Entry 5N8P (X-ray diffraction, 2.70 A resolution); this record covers chains A and B of the 6 polymer chains in the assembly.

[Chain A (and B)]
Protein: S-layer protein
From: Caulobacter crescentus CB15
Notes: chain B of this document is another copy of the same molecule, construct and numbering; everything in this record applies to it too
UniProt: P35828 (SLAP_CAUCR); numbering as in UniProt (aligned over 1-1026)
Sequence (1026 residues; row label = number of the first residue in the row):
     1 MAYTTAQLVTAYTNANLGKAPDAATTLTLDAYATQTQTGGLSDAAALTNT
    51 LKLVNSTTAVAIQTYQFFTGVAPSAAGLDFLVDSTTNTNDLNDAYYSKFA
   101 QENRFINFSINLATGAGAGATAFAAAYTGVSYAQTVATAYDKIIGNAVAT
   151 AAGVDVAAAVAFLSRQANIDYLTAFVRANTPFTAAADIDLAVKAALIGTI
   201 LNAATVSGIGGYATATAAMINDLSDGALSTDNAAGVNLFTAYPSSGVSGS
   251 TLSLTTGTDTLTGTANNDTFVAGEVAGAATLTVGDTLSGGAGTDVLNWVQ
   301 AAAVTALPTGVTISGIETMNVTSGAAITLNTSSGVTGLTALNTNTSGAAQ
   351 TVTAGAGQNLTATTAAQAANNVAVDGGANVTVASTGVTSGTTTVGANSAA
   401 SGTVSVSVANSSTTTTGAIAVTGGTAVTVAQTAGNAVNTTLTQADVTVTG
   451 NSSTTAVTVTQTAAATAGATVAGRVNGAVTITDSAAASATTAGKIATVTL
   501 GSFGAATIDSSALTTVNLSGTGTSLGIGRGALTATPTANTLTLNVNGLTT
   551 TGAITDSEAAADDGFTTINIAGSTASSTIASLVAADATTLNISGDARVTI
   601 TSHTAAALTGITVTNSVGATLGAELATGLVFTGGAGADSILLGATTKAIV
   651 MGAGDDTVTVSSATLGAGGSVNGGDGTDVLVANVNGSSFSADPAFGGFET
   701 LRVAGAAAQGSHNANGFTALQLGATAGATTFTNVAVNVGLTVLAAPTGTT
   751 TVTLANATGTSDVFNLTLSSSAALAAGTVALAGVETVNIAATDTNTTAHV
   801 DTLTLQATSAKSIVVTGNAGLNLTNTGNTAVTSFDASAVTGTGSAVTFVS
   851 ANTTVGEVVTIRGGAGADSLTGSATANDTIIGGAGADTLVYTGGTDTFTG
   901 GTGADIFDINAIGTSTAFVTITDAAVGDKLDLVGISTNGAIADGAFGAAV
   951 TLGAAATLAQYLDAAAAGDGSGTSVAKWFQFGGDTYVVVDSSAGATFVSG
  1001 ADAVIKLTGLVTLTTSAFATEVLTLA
Disordered / not traced: 1-248
Metal / ion sites: Ca2+ site 1: Thr255, Gly257, Asp259, Thr280, Thr282, Asp285; Ca2+ site 2: Asn266, Asp268, Gly289, Asp294; Ca2+ site 3: Gly290, Ala291, Asp294, Gly315, Glu317; Ca2+ site 4: Arg529, Glu558; Ca2+ site 5: Leu532, Asp562; Ca2+ site 6: Ala559, Asp562, Asp586; Ca2+ site 7: Gly634, Gly636, Asp638, Met651, Ala653, Asp656; Ca2+ site 8: Gly652, Gly654, Asp656, Gly673, Asp675, Asp678; Ca2+ site 9: Gly674, Gly676, Asp678, Gly697, Glu699; Ca2+ site 10: Ser690, Asp692, Phe695; Ca2+ site 11: Ala757, Gly759, Asp762, Gly783, Glu785; Ca2+ site 12: Ser771, Asp793, Asn795, Thr797; 7 more Ca2+ sites not listed
From the paper describing this entry:
  - self-association interface (contacts with another copy of this molecule): Ala667 to Gly668, Ser688 to Pro693, Asn713 to Asn715, Asn756 to Thr758, Thr854 to Glu857

[How chain A and chain B interact]
Pairs across the interface - 19 pairs, chain A then chain B:
  Leu665(A) with Thr758(B)
  Ala667(A) with Thr758(B); Gly759(B)
  Ser688(A) with Asn733(B), hydrogen bond
  Ala691(A) with Asn733(B); Ala755(B)
  Asp692(A) with Ala755(B); Asn756(B)
  Pro693(A) with Asn756(B)
  Asn715(A) with Asn715(B)
  Asn733(A) with Ser688(B), hydrogen bond; Ala691(B)
  Ala755(A) with Ala691(B); Asp692(B)
  Asn756(A) with Asp692(B); Pro693(B)
  Thr758(A) with Leu665(B); Ala667(B)
  Gly759(A) with Ala667(B)
Also at the interface, not in a pair above, chain A (15 interface residues in all): Gly666, Ala694, Asn713
Also at the interface, not in a pair above, chain B (14 interface residues in all): Gly666, Ala694

[Summary]
Chain A and chain B form an interface of 15 and 14 residues respectively, with 2 hydrogen bonds. Its one
hydrogen-bonded contact is Ser688(A)-Asn733(B). Thr255(A), Gly257(A), Asp259(A), Thr280(A), Thr282(A) and
Asp285(A) form the Ca2+ site 1. The paper reports a self-association interface involving Ala667(A), Ser688(A)
and Asn713(A) among others.
Both chains are S-layer protein (Caulobacter crescentus CB15). Entry 5N8P (S-layer protein RsaA from C.
crescentus) was determined by X-ray diffraction (same publication as 5N97).
